PDB entry 4WQS | X-ray diffraction, 4.31 A resolution (low resolution: residue-level contacts below are approximate; hydrogen-bond / salt-bridge calls are withheld) | chains B and C of the 8 polymer chains in the assembly

== Chain B ==
Molecule: DNA-directed RNA polymerase subunit alpha
From: Thermus thermophilus HB8
Notes: EC 2.7.7.6
Reference sequence: Q5SHR6 (RPOA_THET8); residues 1-315 here = UniProt positions 1-315
Sequence (315 residues; row label = number of the first residue in the row):
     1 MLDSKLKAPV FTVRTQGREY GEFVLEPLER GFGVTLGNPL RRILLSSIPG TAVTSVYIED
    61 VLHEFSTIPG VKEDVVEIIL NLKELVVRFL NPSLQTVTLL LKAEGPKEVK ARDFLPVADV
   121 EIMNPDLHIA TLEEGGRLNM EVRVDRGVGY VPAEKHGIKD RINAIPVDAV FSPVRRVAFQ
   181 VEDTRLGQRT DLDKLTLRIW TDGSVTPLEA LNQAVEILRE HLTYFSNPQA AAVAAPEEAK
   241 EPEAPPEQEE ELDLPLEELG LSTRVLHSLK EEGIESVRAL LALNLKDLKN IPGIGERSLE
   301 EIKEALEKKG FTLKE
Disordered / not traced: 230-315

== Chain C ==
Molecule: DNA-directed RNA polymerase subunit beta
From: Thermus thermophilus HB8
Notes: EC 2.7.7.6
Reference sequence: Q8RQE9 (RPOB_THET8); residue numbers follow UniProt; this construct covers 1-1119
Sequence (1119 residues; each row starts with the number of its first residue):
     1 MEIKRFGRIR EVIPLPPLTE IQVESYRRAL QADVPPEKRE NVGIQAAFRE TFPIEEEDKG
    61 KGGLVLDFLE YRLGEPPFPQ DECREKDLTY QAPLYARLQL IHKDTGLIKE DEVFLGHIPL
   121 MTEDGSFIIN GADRVIVSQI HRSPGVYFTP DPARPGRYIA SIIPLPKRGP WIDLEVEPNG
   181 VVSMKVNKRK FPLVLLLRVL GYDQETLARE LGAYGELVQG LMDESVFAMR PEEALIRLFT
   241 LLRPGDPPKR DKAVAYVYGL IADPRRYDLG EAGRYKAEEK LGIRLSGRTL ARFEDGEFKD
   301 EVFLPTLRYL FALTAGVPGH EVDDIDHLGN RRIRTVGELM TDQFRVGLAR LARGVRERML
   361 MGSEDSLTPA KLVNSRPLEA AIREFFSRSQ LSQFKDETNP LSSLRHKRRI SALGPGGLTR
   421 ERAGFDVRDV HRTHYGRICP VETPEGANIG LITSLAAYAR VDELGFIRTP YRRVVGGVVT
   481 DEVVYMTATE EDRYTIAQAN TPLEGNRIAA ERVVARRKGE PVIVSPEEVE FMDVSPKQVF
   541 SVNTNLIPFL EHDDANRALM GSNMQTQAVP LIRAQAPVVM TGLEERVVRD SLAALYAEED
   601 GEVAKVDGNR IVVRYEDGRL VEYPLRRFYR SNQGTALDQR PRVVVGQRVR KGDLLADGPA
   661 SENGFLALGQ NVLVAIMPFD GYNFEDAIVI SEELLKRDFY TSIHIERYEI EARDTKLGPE
   721 RITRDIPHLS EAALRDLDEE GVVRIGAEVK PGDILVGRTS FKGESEPTPE ERLLRSIFGE
   781 KARDVKDTSL RVPPGEGGIV VRTVRLRRGD PGVELKPGVR EVVRVYVAQK RKLQVGDKLA
   841 NRHGNKGVVA KILPVEDMPH LPDGTPVDVI LNPLGVPSRM NLGQILETHL GLAGYFLGQR
   901 YISPIFDGAK EPEIKELLAQ AFEVYFGKRK GEGFGVDKRE VEVLRRAEKL GLVTPGKTPE
   961 EQLKELFLQG KVVLYDGRTG EPIEGPIVVG QMFIMKLYHM VEDKMHARST GPYSLITQQP
  1021 LGGKAQFGGQ RFGEMEVWAL EAYGAAHTLQ EMLTLKSDDI EGRNAAYEAI IKGEDVPEPS
  1081 VPESFRVLVK ELQALALDVQ TLDEKDNPVD IFEGLASKR

== How chain B and chain C interact ==
Pairs across the interface (6):
  Arg30(B) - Glu692(C)
  Arg30(B) - Ile852(C)
  Arg30(B) - Glu856(C)
  Gly31(B) - Glu856(C)
  Val34(B) - Arg978(C)
  Asn38(B) - Thr979(C)
Other interface residues (no listed pair), chain B (5 interface residues in all): Arg42
Other interface residues (no listed pair), chain C (8 interface residues in all): Pro854, Asp857, Glu981

== Overview ==
5 residues of chain B and 8 residues of chain C are in contact.
Here chain B is DNA-directed RNA polymerase subunit alpha and chain C is DNA-directed RNA polymerase subunit
beta, both from Thermus thermophilus HB8. Entry 4WQS (Thermus thermophilus RNA polymerase backtracked complex)
was determined by X-ray diffraction together with 4WQT from the same study.
